5L7S - chain A; structure by X-ray diffraction, 2.90 A resolution.

# Chain A
Protein: Secreted RxLR effector peptide protein
Source organism: Phytophthora infestans
UniProtKB: D0NBE6 (D0NBE6_PHYIT); residues 92-381 here = UniProt positions 92-381
Sequence (292 residues; each row starts with the number of its first residue):
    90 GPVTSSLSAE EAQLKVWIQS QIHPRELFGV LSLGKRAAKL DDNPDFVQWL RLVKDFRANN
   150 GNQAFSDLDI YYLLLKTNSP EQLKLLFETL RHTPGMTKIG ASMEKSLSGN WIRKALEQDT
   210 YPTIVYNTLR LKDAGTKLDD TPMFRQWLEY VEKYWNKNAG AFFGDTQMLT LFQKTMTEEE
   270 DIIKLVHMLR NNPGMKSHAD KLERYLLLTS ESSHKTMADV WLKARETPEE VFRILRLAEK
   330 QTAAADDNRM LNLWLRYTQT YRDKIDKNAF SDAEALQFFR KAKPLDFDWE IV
Unresolved in the structure: 90-96, 248-250, 331-334, 371-381
Construct notes: expression tag (90-91)
UniProt features mapped onto this chain:
  - motif: Lys372 to Val381 (ATG8 interacting motif)
  - mutagenesis: Trp378 (W378A/V/T/S/R/Q/P/N/M/K/H/G/E/D/C: Impairs the interaction with ATG8CL), Glu379 (E379P: Impairs the interaction with ATG8CL), Val381 (V381A/W/S/R/Q/P/N/M/K/H/G/F/E/D/C: Impairs the interaction with ATG8CL)
From the paper describing this entry:
  - conformationally variable residues (order/disorder transition): Ala371 to Val381

# Overview
Curated annotation (UniProt) lists 3 mutagenesis sites. From the paper: conformational variability at Ala371.
Chain A is Secreted RxLR effector peptide protein (Phytophthora infestans); the structure, Crystal structure
of RXLR effector PexRD54 from Phytophthora infestans, was determined by X-ray diffraction, deposited together
with 5L83.
